Entry 5DH2 (X-ray diffraction, 2.59 A resolution); this record covers chains A and B.

[Chain A (and B)]
Protein: siderophore periplasmic binding protein
Organism: Thermobifida fusca (strain YX)
Notes: chain B of this document is another copy of the same molecule, construct and numbering; everything in this record applies to it too
UniProt: Q47NS2 (Q47NS2_THEFY); residues 87-361 here = UniProt positions 87-361
Chain sequence (309 residues; each row starts with the number of its first residue):
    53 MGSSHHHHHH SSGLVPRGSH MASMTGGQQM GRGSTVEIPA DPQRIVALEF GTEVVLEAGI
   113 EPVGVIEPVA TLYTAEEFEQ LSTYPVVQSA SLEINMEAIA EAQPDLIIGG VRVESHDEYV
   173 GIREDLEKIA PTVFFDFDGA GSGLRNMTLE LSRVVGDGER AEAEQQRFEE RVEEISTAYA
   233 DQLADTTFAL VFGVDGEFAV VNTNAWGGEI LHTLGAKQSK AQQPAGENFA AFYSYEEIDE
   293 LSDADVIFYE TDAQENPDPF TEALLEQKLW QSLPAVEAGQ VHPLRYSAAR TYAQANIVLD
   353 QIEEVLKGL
Unresolved in the structure: 53-58, 63-91 (chain B: 53-57, 64-93)
Differences from the reference sequence: initiating methionine (53); expression tag (54-86)

[Interface between chain A and chain B]
Contacting residue pairs (26; chain A residue first):
  His59(A) - Glu249(B)
  His59(A) - Phe284(B)  hydrogen bond (side chain-backbone)
  His59(A) - Tyr285(B)
  His59(A) - Ser286(B)
  His59(A) - Glu289(B)  salt bridge
  His60(A) - Glu249(B)  hydrogen bond (backbone-side chain)
  His61(A) - Val246(B)
  His61(A) - Asp247(B)
  His61(A) - Glu249(B)  salt bridge
  His61(A) - Phe284(B)
  His62(A) - Phe284(B)
  Ser194(A) - Gly248(B)
  Arg197(A) - Asp247(B)  salt bridge
  Phe220(A) - Asp247(B)
  Phe220(A) - Phe312(B)  hydrophobic
  Glu221(A) - Val246(B)
  Glu221(A) - Asp247(B)  hydrogen bond (side chain-backbone)
  Glu221(A) - Phe312(B)
  Val224(A) - Pro311(B)  hydrophobic
  Val224(A) - Phe312(B)  hydrophobic
  Glu225(A) - Asp310(B)
  Ser228(A) - Pro311(B)
  Thr265(A) - Pro311(B)
  Thr265(A) - Phe312(B)
  Leu266(A) - Pro311(B)
  Tyr344(A) - Asp247(B)  hydrogen bond
Interface residues without a listed pair, chain A (16 interface residues in all): Asn198, His264
Interface residues without a listed pair, chain B (13 interface residues in all): Thr123, Glu318

[Overview]
The interface between chain A and chain B involves 16 residues on one side and 13 on the other, with 4
hydrogen bonds and 3 salt bridges. Among the polar pairs are His59(A)-Glu289(B), His61(A)-Glu249(B) and
Arg197(A)-Asp247(B).
Both chains are siderophore periplasmic binding protein (Thermobifida fusca (strain YX)). Entry 5DH2
(Structure of the siderophore periplasmic binding protein from the fuscachelin gene cluster of Thermobifida
fusca in ...) was determined by X-ray diffraction (same publication as 5DH0 and 5DH1).
